Entry 7CQU (X-ray diffraction, 2.06 A resolution); this record covers chains A and B of the 3 polymer chains in the assembly.

== Chain A (and B) ==
Name: Type III glutamate--ammonia ligase
From: Rhodovulum sp. 12E13
Notes: EC 6.3.1.2; chain B of this document is another copy of the same molecule, construct and numbering; everything in this record applies to it too
UniProtKB: A0A369R1N0 (A0A369R1N0_9RHOB); residue numbers follow UniProt; this construct covers 1-430
Sequence (450 residues; row label = number of the first residue in the row; numbers below 1 keep their minus sign (Met-19 is residue -19)):
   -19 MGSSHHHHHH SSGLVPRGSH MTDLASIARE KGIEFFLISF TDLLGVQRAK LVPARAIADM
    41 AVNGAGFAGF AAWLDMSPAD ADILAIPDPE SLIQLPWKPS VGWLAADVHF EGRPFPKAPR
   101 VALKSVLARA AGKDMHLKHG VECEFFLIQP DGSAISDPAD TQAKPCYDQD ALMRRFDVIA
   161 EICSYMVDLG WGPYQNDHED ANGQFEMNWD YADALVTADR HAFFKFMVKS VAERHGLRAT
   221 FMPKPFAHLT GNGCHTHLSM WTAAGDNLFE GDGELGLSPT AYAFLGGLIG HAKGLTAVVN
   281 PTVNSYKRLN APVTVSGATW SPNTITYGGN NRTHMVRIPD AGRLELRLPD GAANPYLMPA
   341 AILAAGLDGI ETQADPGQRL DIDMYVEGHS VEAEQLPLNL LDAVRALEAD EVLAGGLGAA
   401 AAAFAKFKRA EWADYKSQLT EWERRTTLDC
Not modelled in the structure: -19 to 1
Differences from the reference sequence: initiating methionine (-19); expression tag (-18 to 0)
Metal / ion sites: Mg2+ site 1: Glu122, Glu186 (together with ADP, L-methionine-S-sulfoximine phosphate); Mg2+ site 2: Glu122, Glu325 (together with ADP, L-methionine-S-sulfoximine phosphate); Mg2+ site 3: Glu124, Glu179, Glu186 (together with L-methionine-S-sulfoximine phosphate)
Residues lining bound ligands:
  - ADP (adenosine-5'-diphosphate): Lys118, His119, Gly120, Val121, Glu122, Tyr174, Gln175, Glu186, Asn188, Trp189, Asp190, Tyr191, His237, Leu238, Ser239, Trp241, Asn247, Arg312, Arg317, Gly322, Arg323, Glu325
  - L-methionine-S-sulfoximine phosphate (P3S): Glu122, Glu124, Tyr147, Glu179, Gln184, Glu186, Thr230, Gly231, Asn232, Gly233, His235, Arg288, Thr299, Trp300, Ser301, Arg312, Arg317, Glu325, Arg327
What the authors report for this chain:
  - mutagenesis - Y147A, Y174A, R317A: decreased stability
  - binding site for L-methionine-S-sulfoximine phosphate: Tyr147, Arg312
  - binding site for ADP: Gln175, Asn188
  - binding site for Mg2+: Glu179, Glu186
  - catalytic residues: Asp177, Glu186 (proposed by the authors, not directly observed)
  - conformationally variable residues (loop rearrangement): Lys287 to Ile305
  - catalytic residues: Arg312

== Chain A / chain B interface ==
Residue-residue contacts (68):
  Phe15(A) with Ala160(B); Cys163(B), hydrophobic; Ser164(B)
  Leu17(A) with Met153(B), hydrophobic
  Ser19(A) with Gln149(B), hydrogen bond
  Val26(A) with Gln142(B); Asp148(B)
  Gln27(A) with Tyr147(B); Asp148(B); Gln149(B), hydrogen bond (backbone-backbone)
  Arg28(A) with Lys144(B), hydrogen bond (side chain-backbone); Pro145(B); Cys146(B), hydrogen bond (side chain-backbone); Tyr147(B)
  Ala29(A) with Tyr147(B), hydrogen bond (backbone-backbone); Gln149(B)
  Lys30(A) with Gln175(B), hydrogen bond; Asn176(B); Asp177(B)
  Leu31(A) with Leu152(B), hydrophobic; Phe156(B), hydrophobic; Gln175(B); Asn176(B), hydrogen bond (backbone-backbone)
  Val32(A) with Tyr174(B)
  Pro33(A) with Pro173(B); Tyr174(B); Gln175(B)
  Arg35(A) with Gly172(B); Pro173(B), hydrogen bond (side chain-backbone)
  Ala36(A) with Tyr174(B)
  Met40(A) with Tyr174(B); Gln175(B)
  Phe47(A) with Tyr147(B), hydrophobic
  Ala48(A) with Tyr147(B), hydrogen bond (backbone-side chain); Trp300(B), hydrophobic; Arg312(B)
  Phe50(A) with Lys144(B), hydrogen bond (backbone-side chain); Ser296(B); Gly297(B); Ala298(B), hydrophobic; Trp300(B), hydrophobic
  Ala51(A) with Lys144(B); Cys146(B), hydrophobic; Asp180(B); Trp300(B), hydrophobic
  Ala52(A) with Lys144(B)
  Trp53(A) with Lys144(B)
  Ser57(A) with Asp363(B)
  Pro58(A) with Trp300(B), hydrophobic; Arg312(B), hydrogen bond (backbone-backbone); Thr313(B); Asp363(B)
  Ala59(A) with Asn310(B); Asn311(B); Thr313(B); Ile362(B); Asp363(B)
  Asp60(A) with Asn310(B)
  Ala61(A) with Asn310(B), hydrogen bond (backbone-backbone)
  Asp62(A) with Asn310(B), hydrogen bond; Arg312(B), salt bridge; Arg317(B), salt bridge
  Lys78(A) with Phe156(B)
  Val81(A) with Phe156(B), hydrophobic
  Trp83(A) with Gln149(B)
  Phe206(A) with Gln149(B); Asp150(B)
  Glu213(A) with Arg154(B), salt bridge
Other interface residues (no listed pair), chain A (33 interface residues in all): Leu75, Lys209
Other interface residues (no listed pair), chain B (37 interface residues in all): Asp157, Val167, Asp190, Tyr365

== Overview ==
33 residues of chain A and 37 residues of chain B are in contact, with 13 hydrogen bonds and 3 salt bridges.
Polar pairs include Asp62(A)-Arg312(B), Asp62(A)-Arg317(B) and Glu213(A)-Arg154(B). Ligands of chain A: ADP
and L-methionine-S-sulfoximine phosphate. The paper reports catalytic residues Asp177(A), Glu186(A) and
Arg312(A); Y147A, Y174A and R317A of chain A reduce stability.
Chain A and chain B are both Type III glutamate--ammonia ligase (Rhodovulum sp. 12E13); the structure,
GmaS/ADP/MetSox-P complex, was determined by X-ray diffraction (same publication as 7CQL, 7CQN, 7CQQ, 7CQW and
7CQX).
